5HYT - chains B and C of the 4 polymer chains in the assembly; structure by X-ray diffraction, 2.54 A resolution.

# Chain B
Protein: C4b-binding protein alpha chain
From: Homo sapiens
Reference sequence: P04003 (C4BPA_HUMAN); residues 1-124 here correspond to UniProt positions 49-172 (UniProt number = residue number + 48)
Amino-acid sequence (128 residues; each row starts with the number of its first residue; numbers below 1 keep their minus sign (Gly-3 is residue -3)):
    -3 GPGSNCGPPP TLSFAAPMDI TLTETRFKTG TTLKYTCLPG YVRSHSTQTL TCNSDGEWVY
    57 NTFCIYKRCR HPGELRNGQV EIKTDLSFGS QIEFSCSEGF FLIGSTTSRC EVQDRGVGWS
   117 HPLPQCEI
Unresolved in the structure: -3 to 0
Differences from the reference sequence: expression tag (-3 to 0)
Disulfide bonds: Cys2-Cys48, Cys33-Cys60, Cys65-Cys106, Cys92-Cys122

# Chain C
Protein: Precursor to Protein Sir22
From: Streptococcus pyogenes
Reference sequence: Q54901 (Q54901_STRPY); residues 48-126 here = UniProt positions 48-126
Amino-acid sequence (83 residues; each row starts with the number of its first residue):
    44 GPGSESSNIS QESKLINTLT DENEKLREEL QQYYALSDAK EEEPRYKALR GENQDLREKE
   104 RKYQDKIKKL EEKEKNLEKK SED
Unresolved in the structure: 44-51, 80-126
Differences from the reference sequence: expression tag (44-47)

# Chain B / chain C interface
Contacting residue pairs (11):
  Ser40(B) - Glu72(C)
  Ser42(B) - Tyr76(C)
  Arg64(B) - Thr61(C)
  Arg64(B) - Leu62(C)
  Arg64(B) - Glu65(C)  salt bridge
  Val76(B) - Glu55(C)
  Ile78(B) - Gln54(C)
  Ile78(B) - Glu55(C)
  Lys79(B) - Gln54(C)
  Thr80(B) - Gln54(C)  hydrogen bond (backbone-side chain)
  Leu82(B) - Leu58(C)  hydrophobic
Other interface residues (no listed pair), chain B (10 interface residues in all): Ile61, Asp81
From the paper, about this interface:
  - interface residues, chain B: Ile78(B)

# Overview
10 residues of chain B and 8 residues of chain C are in contact, with 1 hydrogen bond and 1 salt bridge. Among
the polar pairs are Arg64(B)-Glu65(C) and Thr80(B)-Gln54(C). The paper reports the interface residue Ile78(B).
Chain B is C4b-binding protein alpha chain (Homo sapiens) and chain C is Precursor to Protein Sir22
(Streptococcus pyogenes); the structure, Structure of human C4b-binidng protein alpha chain CCP domains 1 and
2 in complex with the ..., was determined by X-ray diffraction, deposited together with 5HYP, 5HYU, 5HZP and
5I0Q.
